8SN2 - chains D and J of the 12 polymer chains in the assembly; structure by electron microscopy, 3.60 A resolution.

[Chain D]
Protein: Histone H2B type 1-J
From: Homo sapiens
Reference sequence: P06899 (H2B1J_HUMAN); residues 0-123 here correspond to UniProt positions 1-124 (UniProt number = residue number + 1)
Chain sequence (128 residues; row label = number of the first residue in the row; numbers below 1 keep their minus sign (Gly-4 is residue -4)):
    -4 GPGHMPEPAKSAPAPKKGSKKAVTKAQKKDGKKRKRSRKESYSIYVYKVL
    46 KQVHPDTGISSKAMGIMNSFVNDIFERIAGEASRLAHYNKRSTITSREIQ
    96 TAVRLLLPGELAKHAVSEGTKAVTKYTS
Unresolved in the structure: -4 to 29
Sequence notes: expression tag (-4 to -1)

[Chain J]
Molecule: 147-nt DNA strand
Sequence (147 nucleotides; each row starts with the number of its first residue; numbers below 1 keep their minus sign (DA-73 is residue -73)):
   -73 ATCGGATGTATATATCTGACACGTGCCTGGAGACTAGGGAGTAATCCCCT
   -23 TGGCGGTTAAAACGCGGGGGACAGCGCGTACGTGCGTTTAAGCGGTGCTA
    27 GAGCTGTCTACGACCAATTGAGCGGCCTCGGCACCGGGATTCTCGAT

[Chain D / chain J interface]
Residue-residue contacts (9):
  Lys30(D) with DG50(J), phosphate contact; DG51(J), sugar contact
  Ser32(D) with DG50(J), phosphate contact
  Arg33(D) with DC49(J), sugar contact; DG50(J), phosphate contact
  Lys34(D) with DC49(J), sugar contact; DG50(J), hydrogen bond to the phosphate
  Ser36(D) with DC49(J), phosphate contact
  Tyr40(D) with DG48(J), hydrogen bond to the phosphate
Interface residues without a listed pair, chain D (10 interface residues in all): Arg31, Glu35, Ile39, Lys43
Interface residues without a listed pair, chain J (6 interface residues in all): DC-26, DC-25

[Summary]
10 residues of chain D face 6 of chain J across their interface, with 2 hydrogen bonds. Polar pairs include
Lys34(D)-DG50(J) and Tyr40(D)-DG48(J).
Here chain D is Histone H2B type 1-J (Homo sapiens) and chain J is a 147-nt DNA strand. Entry 8SN2 (Cryo-EM
structure of the human nucleosome core particle in complex with RNF168 and UbcH5c (UbcH5c chemically ...) was
determined by electron microscopy together with 8SMW, 8SMX, 8SMY, 8SMZ, 8SN0, 8SN1 and 3 further entries from
the same study.
